PDB entry 6E91 | X-ray diffraction, 1.80 A resolution | chain A

# Chain A
Molecule: Carbonic anhydrase 2
From: Homo sapiens
Notes: EC 4.2.1.1
UniProt: P00918 (CAH2_HUMAN); the author numbering skips numbers that UniProt does not, so the offset changes along the chain: 4-125 = UniProt 4-125; 127-261 = UniProt 126-260
Chain sequence (257 residues; row label = number of the first residue in the row; note: 1 number in that range is skipped by the numbering (no residue carries it; nothing is unmodelled there)):
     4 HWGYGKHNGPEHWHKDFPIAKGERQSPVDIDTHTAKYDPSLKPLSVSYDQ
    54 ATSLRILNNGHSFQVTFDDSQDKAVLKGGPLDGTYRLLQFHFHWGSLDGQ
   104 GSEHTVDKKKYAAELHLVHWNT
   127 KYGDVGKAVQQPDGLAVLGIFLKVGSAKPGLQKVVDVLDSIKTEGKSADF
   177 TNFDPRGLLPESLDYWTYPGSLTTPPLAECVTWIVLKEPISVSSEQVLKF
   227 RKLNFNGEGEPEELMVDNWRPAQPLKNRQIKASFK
Sequence notes: engineered mutation Ser65 (Ala in P00918), Gln67 (Asn in P00918), Thr69 (Glu in P00918), Leu91 (Ile in P00918), Val131 (Phe130 in P00918), Glu170 (Lys169 in P00918), Ala204 (Leu203 in P00918)
Curated features (UniProtKB/Swiss-Prot):
  - active site: His64 (Proton donor/acceptor)
  - binding site (Zn(2+)): His94, His96, His119
  - binding site (substrate): Thr199, Thr200
  - site: Tyr7 (Fine-tunes the proton-transfer properties of H-64), Asn62 (Fine-tunes the proton-transfer properties of H-64), Gln92 (Involved in the binding of some activators, including histamine and L-histidine)
  - modified residue (Phosphoserine): Ser166, Ser173
Bound ions: Zn2+: His94, His96, His119 (together with J04)
Small-molecule neighbours: J04 (7-methoxy-6-(sulfamoyloxy)-2-[(3,4,5-trimethoxyphenyl)methyl]isoquinolin-2-ium): Asn62, His64, Gln67, Leu91, Gln92, His94, His96, Glu106, His119, Val121, Val131, Gly132, Val135, Leu141, Val143, Leu198, Thr199, Thr200, Pro202

# In short
Bound to chain A: compound J04. His94, His96 and His119 form the Zn2+ site. UniProt lists active-site residue
His64, 3 Zn2+-binding residues and substrate-binding residues Thr199 and Thr200.
Chain A is Carbonic anhydrase 2 (Homo sapiens); the structure, CA IX mimic Complexed with Steroidal Sulfamate
Compound STX 2484, was determined by X-ray diffraction (same publication as 6E8P, 6E8X and 6E92).
